Entry 7PEW (electron microscopy, 4.60 A resolution (low resolution: residue-level contacts below are approximate; hydrogen-bond / salt-bridge calls are withheld)); this record covers chains G and I of the 10 polymer chains in the assembly.

[Chain G]
Name: Histone H2A type 1-B/E
Organism: Homo sapiens
UniProtKB: P04908 (H2A1B_HUMAN); residues 0-129 here correspond to UniProt positions 1-130 (UniProt number = residue number + 1)
Amino-acid sequence (147 residues; row label = number of the first residue in the row; numbers below 1 keep their minus sign (His-17 is residue -17)):
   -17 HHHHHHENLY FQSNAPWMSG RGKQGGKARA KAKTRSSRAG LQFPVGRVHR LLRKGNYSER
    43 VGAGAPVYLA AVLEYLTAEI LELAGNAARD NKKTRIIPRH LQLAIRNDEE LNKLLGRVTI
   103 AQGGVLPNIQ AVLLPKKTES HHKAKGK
Not modelled in the structure: -17 to 9, 119-129
Construct notes: expression tag (-17 to -1)
Curated features (UniProtKB/Swiss-Prot):
  - modified residue: Ser1 (N-acetylserine), Arg3 (Citrulline), Lys5 (N6-(2-hydroxyisobutyryl)lysine), Lys9 (N6-(2-hydroxyisobutyryl)lysine), Lys13 (N6-(beta-hydroxybutyryl)lysine), Lys36 (N6-(2-hydroxyisobutyryl)lysine), Lys74 (N6-(2-hydroxyisobutyryl)lysine), Lys75 (N6-(2-hydroxyisobutyryl)lysine), Lys95 (N6-(2-hydroxyisobutyryl)lysine), Gln104 (N5-methylglutamine), Lys118 (N6-(2-hydroxyisobutyryl)lysine), Lys119 (N6-crotonyllysine), Thr120 (Phosphothreonine), Lys125 (N6-crotonyllysine)
  - cross-link (Glycyl lysine isopeptide (Lys-Gly)): Lys13 (interchain with G-Cter in ubiquitin), Lys15 (interchain with G-Cter in ubiquitin), Lys119 (interchain with G-Cter in ubiquitin)

[Chain I]
Molecule: 176-nt DNA strand
Organism: synthetic construct
Sequence (176 nucleotides; each row starts with the number of its first residue):
     3 TCCGGATCCC CTGGAGAATC CCGGTGCCGA GGCCGCTCAA TTGGTCGTAG ACAGCTCTAG
    63 CACCGCTTAA ACGCACGTAC GCGCTGTCCC CCGCGTTTTA ACCGCCAAGG GGATTACTCC
   123 CTAGTCTCCA GGCACGTGTC ACATATATAC ATCCTGTTCC AGTGCCGGAC CCGAGC

[Interface between chain G and chain I]
Contacting residue pairs (17):
  Arg11(G) - DT129(I)
  Arg11(G) - DC130(I)
  Arg11(G) - DC131(I)
  Ala14(G) - DA132(I)
  Arg29(G) - DG134(I)
  Arg29(G) - DC135(I)
  Arg42(G) - DT124(I)
  Arg42(G) - DA125(I)
  Val43(G) - DT124(I)
  Val43(G) - DA125(I)
  Gly44(G) - DT124(I)
  Ala45(G) - DT124(I)
  Lys75(G) - DC144(I)
  Thr76(G) - DA143(I)
  Thr76(G) - DC144(I)
  Arg77(G) - DA143(I)
  Arg77(G) - DC144(I)
Also at the interface, not in a pair above, chain G (13 interface residues in all): His31, Glu41, Lys74

[Summary]
13 residues of chain G face 10 of chain I across their interface.
Here chain G is Histone H2A type 1-B/E (Homo sapiens) and chain I is a 176-nt DNA strand (synthetic
construct). Entry 7PEW (Nucleosome 1 of the 4x177 nucleosome array containing H1) was determined by electron
microscopy together with 7PET, 7PEU, 7PEV, 7PEX, 7PEY, 7PEZ and 16 further entries from the same study.
